Entry 7QN5 (electron microscopy, 2.50 A resolution); this record covers chains A and B of the 7 polymer chains in the assembly.

[Chain A]
Name: Gamma-aminobutyric acid receptor subunit alpha-4
Organism: Homo sapiens
UniProtKB: P48169 (GBRA4_HUMAN); residue numbers follow UniProt; this construct covers 1-554
Sequence (554 residues; numbered 1 to 554; the number before each row is that of its first residue):
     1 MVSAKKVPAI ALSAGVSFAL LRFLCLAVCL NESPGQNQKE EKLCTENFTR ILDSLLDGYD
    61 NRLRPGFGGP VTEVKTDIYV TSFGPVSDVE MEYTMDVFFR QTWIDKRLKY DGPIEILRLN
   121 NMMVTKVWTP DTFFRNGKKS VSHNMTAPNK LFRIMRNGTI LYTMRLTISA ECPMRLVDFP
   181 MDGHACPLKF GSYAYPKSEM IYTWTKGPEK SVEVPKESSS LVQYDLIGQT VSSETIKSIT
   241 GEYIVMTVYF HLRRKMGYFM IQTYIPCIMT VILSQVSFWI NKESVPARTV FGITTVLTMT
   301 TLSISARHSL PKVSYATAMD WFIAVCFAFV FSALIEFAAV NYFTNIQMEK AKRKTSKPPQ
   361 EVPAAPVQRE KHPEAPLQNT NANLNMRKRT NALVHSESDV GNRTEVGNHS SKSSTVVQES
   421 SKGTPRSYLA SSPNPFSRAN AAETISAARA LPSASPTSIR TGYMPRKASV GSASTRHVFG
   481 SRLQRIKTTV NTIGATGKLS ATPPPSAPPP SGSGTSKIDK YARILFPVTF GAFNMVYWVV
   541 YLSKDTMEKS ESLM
Disordered / not traced: 1-45, 351-514, 545-554
Swiss-Prot annotation at these positions:
  - binding site (4-aminobutanoate): Arg100, Thr163
  - glycosylation (N-linked (GlcNAc...) asparagine): Asn47, Asn144, Asn157
  - natural variant: Ser516 (S516R: In a breast cancer sample)
Disulfide bonds: Cys172-Cys186
Covalent attachments: N-acetylglucosamine (NAG) linked to Asn144, Asn157
Ligand contacts: 1,2-dipalmitoyl-sn-glycero-3-phosphate (PX6): Ala328, Phe329, Ser332, Ile335, Glu336, Ala339, Phe343, Gln347, Ser516, Lys517, Ile518, Tyr521, Leu525, Phe526, Thr529
What the authors report for this chain:
  - specificity-determining residues: Arg135 (proposed by the authors, not directly observed)

[Chain B]
Name: Gamma-aminobutyric acid receptor subunit beta-3
Organism: Homo sapiens
UniProtKB: P28472 (GBRB3_HUMAN); residues -24 to 448 here correspond to UniProt positions 1-473 (UniProt number = residue number + 25)
Sequence (473 residues; each row starts with the number of its first residue; numbers below 1 keep their minus sign (Met-24 is residue -24)):
   -24 MWGLAGGRLF GIFSAPVLVA VVCCAQSVND PGNMSFVKET VDKLLKGYDI RLRPDFGGPP
    36 VCVGMNIDIA SIDMVSEVNM DYTLTMYFQQ YWRDKRLAYS GIPLNLTLDN RVADQLWVPD
    96 TYFLNDKKSF VHGVTVKNRM IRLHPDGTVL YGLRITTTAA CMMDLRRYPL DEQNCTLEIE
   156 SYGYTTDDIE FYWRGGDKAV TGVERIELPQ FSIVEHRLVS RNVVFATGAY PRLSLSFRLK
   216 RNIGYFILQT YMPSILITIL SWVSFWINYD ASAARVALGI TTVLTMTTIN THLRETLPKI
   276 PYVKAIDMYL MGCFVFVFLA LLEYAFVNYI FFGRGPQRQK KLAEKTAKAK NDRSKSESNR
   336 VDAHGNILLT SLEVHNEMNE VSGGIGDTRN SAISFDNSGI QYRKQSMPRE GHGRFLGDRS
   396 LPHKKTHLRR RSSQLKIKIP DLTDVNAIDR WSRIVFPFTF SLFNLVYWLY YVN
Disordered / not traced: -24 to 6, 308-421, 448
Swiss-Prot annotation at these positions:
  - binding site (benzamidine): Asp95 to Tyr97, Glu155 to Tyr157, Phe200
  - binding site (4-aminobutanoate): Tyr97, Glu155, Tyr157, Thr202
  - binding site (histamine): Tyr97, Ser156, Tyr157, Thr202
  - glycosylation (N-linked (GlcNAc...) asparagine): Asn8, Asn80, Asn149
Disulfide bonds: Cys136-Cys150
Covalent attachments: N-acetylglucosamine (NAG) linked to Asn80; glycan linked to Asn149
What the authors report for this chain:
  - post-translational modification sites: Asn80, Asn149

[Interface between chain A and chain B]
Contacting residue pairs - 97 pairs, chain A then chain B:
  Phe48(A) with Phe31(B), hydrophobic
  Thr49(A) with Asp24(B); Leu27(B)
  Leu52(A) with Arg26(B); Leu27(B), hydrophobic
  Asp53(A) with Arg26(B), salt bridge
  Leu56(A) with Arg26(B)
  Tyr79(A) with Phe200(B)
  Phe98(A) with Tyr97(B)
  Leu117(A) with Phe31(B), hydrophobic
  Arg118(A) with Phe31(B); Tyr159(B); Thr160(B); Asp162(B); Asp163(B), salt bridge
  Leu119(A) with Tyr159(B)
  Asn120(A) with Ile25(B), hydrogen bond (side chain-backbone); Arg26(B), hydrogen bond (backbone-backbone); Trp92(B); Tyr159(B)
  Met122(A) with Ile25(B), hydrophobic; Arg26(B)
  Met123(A) with Arg26(B)
  Lys126(A) with Arg26(B)
  Val141(A) with Lys103(B)
  His143(A) with Asp101(B), salt bridge; Lys102(B)
  Met145(A) with Thr96(B); Phe98(B), hydrophobic; Ser104(B); Phe105(B); Val106(B); Ile130(B), hydrophobic
  Thr146(A) with Gln65(B); Pro94(B); Thr96(B); Leu128(B); Ile130(B)
  Ala147(A) with Asp95(B)
  Asn149(A) with Tyr97(B); Tyr157(B), hydrogen bond (backbone-side chain)
  Lys150(A) with Tyr157(B)
  Leu151(A) with Tyr157(B); Gly158(B); Tyr205(B)
  Arg153(A) with Gly158(B), hydrogen bond (side chain-backbone); Thr160(B); Thr202(B), hydrogen bond (side chain-backbone); Tyr205(B), hydrogen bond
  Leu161(A) with Thr202(B)
  Thr163(A) with Tyr157(B)
  Met164(A) with Tyr157(B)
  Arg165(A) with Tyr97(B); Phe98(B); Leu99(B); Asp101(B), salt bridge; Tyr157(B), hydrogen bond (backbone-side chain)
  Val222(A) with Pro273(B), hydrophobic; Lys274(B); Ile275(B); Pro276(B)
  Gln223(A) with Lys274(B)
  Lys255(A) with Pro276(B)
  Gly257(A) with Pro276(B)
  Tyr258(A) with Lys274(B); Ile275(B); Pro276(B)
  Ile261(A) with Arg269(B); Val278(B), hydrophobic; Met286(B), hydrophobic
  Gln262(A) with Thr266(B), hydrogen bond (side chain-backbone); Arg269(B); Glu270(B)
  Met269(A) with Phe289(B), hydrophobic; Phe293(B), hydrophobic
  Leu273(A) with Phe293(B), hydrophobic; Leu296(B), hydrophobic
  Val276(A) with Leu297(B), hydrophobic; Ala300(B), hydrophobic
  Trp279(A) with Asn303(B); Tyr304(B), hydrophobic
  Ile280(A) with Asn303(B)
  Asn281(A) with Asn303(B), hydrogen bond; Phe307(B)
  Ser284(A) with Ser247(B)
  Ala287(A) with Ser247(B); Ala248(B); Val251(B)
  Val290(A) with Ile255(B), hydrophobic
  Phe291(A) with Val251(B), hydrophobic; Ile255(B); Leu296(B), hydrophobic
  Thr294(A) with Ile255(B); Leu259(B)
  Thr298(A) with Leu259(B)
  Ser309(A) with Lys274(B), hydrogen bond
  Arg523(A) with Tyr304(B)
Other interface residues (no listed pair), chain A (55 interface residues in all): Asp96, Arg100, Asn121, Ser220, Phe259, Ile272, Pro286
Other interface residues (no listed pair), chain B (54 interface residues in all): Met137, Val258

[In short]
Chain A and chain B form an interface of 55 and 54 residues respectively; the contacts include 10 hydrogen
bonds and 4 salt bridges. Polar contacts include Asp53(A)-Arg26(B), Arg118(A)-Asp163(B) and
His143(A)-Asp101(B). Ligands of chain A: 1,2-dipalmitoyl-sn-glycero-3-phosphate. N-acetylglucosamine is
covalently linked to Asn144(A) and Asn157(A). From the paper: the specificity determinant Arg135(A);
modification sites Asn80(B) and Asn149(B).
Chain A is Gamma-aminobutyric acid receptor subunit alpha-4 and chain B is Gamma-aminobutyric acid receptor
subunit beta-3, both from Homo sapiens; the structure, Cryo-EM structure of human full-length extrasynaptic
alpha4beta3delta GABA(A)R in complex with nanobody Nb25, was determined by electron microscopy (same
publication as 7QN6, 7QN7, 7QN8, 7QN9, 7QNA, 7QNB and 3 further entries).
